Entry 7S85 (X-ray diffraction, 1.98 A resolution); this record covers chain A.

[Chain A]
Protein: Cyclin-dependent kinase 2
Organism: Homo sapiens
Notes: EC 2.7.11.22
Reference sequence: P24941 (CDK2_HUMAN); numbering as in UniProt (aligned over 1-298)
Sequence (298 residues; numbered 1 to 298; the number before each row is that of its first residue):
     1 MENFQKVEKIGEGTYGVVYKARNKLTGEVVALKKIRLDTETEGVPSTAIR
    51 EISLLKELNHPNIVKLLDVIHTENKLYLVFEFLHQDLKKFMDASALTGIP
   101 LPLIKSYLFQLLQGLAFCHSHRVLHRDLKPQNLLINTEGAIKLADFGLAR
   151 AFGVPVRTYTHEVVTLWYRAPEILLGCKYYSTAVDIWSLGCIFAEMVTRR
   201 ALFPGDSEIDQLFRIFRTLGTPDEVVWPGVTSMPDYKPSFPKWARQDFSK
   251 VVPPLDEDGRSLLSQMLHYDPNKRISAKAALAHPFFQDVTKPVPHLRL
Not modelled in the structure: 1-2, 38-46, 157-162
Residues lining bound ligands: 8IQ (2-{[2-(1H-indol-3-yl)ethyl]amino}-5-(trifluoromethoxy)benzoic acid): Lys33, Ile35, Ile52, Leu55, Leu58, Ile63, Val64, Leu66, Leu76, Leu78, Phe80, Phe117, Cys118, Val123, Ala144, Asp145, Phe146, Leu148, Ala149, Phe152, Val154
UniProt features mapped onto this chain:
  - active site: Asp127 (Proton acceptor)
  - binding site (ATP): Ile10 to Val18, Lys33, Glu81 to Leu83, Asp86, Lys129 to Asn132, Asp145
  - binding site (Mg(2+)): Asn132, Asp145
  - site (CDK7 binding): Lys9, Lys88, Lys89, Leu166
  - modified residue: Met1 (N-acetylmethionine), Lys6 (N6-acetyllysine), Thr14 (Phosphothreonine), Tyr15 (Phosphotyrosine), Tyr19 (Phosphotyrosine), Thr160 (Phosphothreonine)

[Summary]
Chain A binds compound 8IQ. UniProt lists active-site residue Asp127, 19 ATP-binding residues and Mg2+-binding
residues Asn132 and Asp145.
Chain A is Cyclin-dependent kinase 2 (Homo sapiens); the structure, Crystal structure of CDK2 liganded with
compound WN316, was determined by X-ray diffraction (same publication as 7S7A, 7S4T, 7RXO and 7RWE).
